PDB entry 6I5Z | X-ray diffraction, 3.00 A resolution | chains A and D

== Chain A (and D) ==
Name: O-methyltransferase 1
Source organism: Papaver somniferum
Notes: chain D of this document is another copy of the same molecule, construct and numbering; everything in this record applies to it too
UniProtKB: I3PLQ5 (I3PLQ5_PAPSO); residue numbers follow UniProt; this construct covers 1-390
Chain sequence (393 residues; each row starts with the number of its first residue; numbers below 1 keep their minus sign (Gly-2 is residue -2)):
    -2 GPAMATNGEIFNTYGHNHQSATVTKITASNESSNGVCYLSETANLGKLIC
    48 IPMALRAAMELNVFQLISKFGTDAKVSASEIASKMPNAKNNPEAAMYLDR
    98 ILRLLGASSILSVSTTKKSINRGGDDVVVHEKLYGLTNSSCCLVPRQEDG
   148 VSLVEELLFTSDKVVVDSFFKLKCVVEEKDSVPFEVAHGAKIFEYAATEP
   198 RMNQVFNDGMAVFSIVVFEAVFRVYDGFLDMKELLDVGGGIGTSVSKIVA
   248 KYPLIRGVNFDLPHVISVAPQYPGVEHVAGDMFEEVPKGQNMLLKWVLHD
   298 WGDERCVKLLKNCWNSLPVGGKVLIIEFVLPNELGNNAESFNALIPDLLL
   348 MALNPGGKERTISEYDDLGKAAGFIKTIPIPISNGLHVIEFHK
Not modelled in the structure: -2 to 32, 113-128 (chain D: -2 to 32, 115-125)
Sequence notes: expression tag (-2 to 0)
Small-molecule neighbours: S-adenosylhomocysteine (SAH): Ser211, Gly235, Gly236, Gly237, Ser241, Asp258, Leu259, Val262, Gly277, Asp278, Met279, Phe280, Lys292, Trp293, Asp297, Trp298
Reported in the primary citation:
  - binding site for S-adenosylhomocysteine: Gly235 to Gly237, Asp258, Leu259, Asp278, Met279, Phe280, Lys292, Trp293, Trp298
  - binding site for S-adenosylmethionine: Asp258, Trp293, Asp297
  - conformationally variable residues (side-chain flip): Asp258
  - catalytic residues: Asp297
  - mutagenesis - D297A: decreased catalytic activity
  - mutagenesis - H296A: abolished catalytic activity
  - mutagenesis - H296A: decreased expression
  - specificity-determining residues: Phe156, Leu350 (by similarity / conservation)

== How chain A and chain D interact ==
Contacting residue pairs (149):
  Cys34(A) with Asn381(D)
  Tyr35(A) with Arg143(D); Val148(D); Leu150(D)
  Leu36(A) with Phe325(D), hydrophobic; Asn339(D), hydrogen bond (backbone-side chain); Ser380(D); Asn381(D)
  Ser37(A) with Asn381(D)
  Glu38(A) with Ser136(D); Cys139(D); Leu150(D)
  Thr39(A) with Leu150(D); Phe210(D); Asn339(D); Ile342(D)
  Ala40(A) with Ala335(D), hydrophobic; Phe338(D), hydrophobic; Asn339(D); Ile342(D), hydrophobic
  Leu42(A) with Ser136(D); Leu140(D), hydrophobic; Leu154(D), hydrophobic
  Gly43(A) with Thr157(D); Ile342(D)
  Lys44(A) with Asn333(D), hydrogen bond; Phe338(D); Ile342(D)
  Leu45(A) with Leu45(D); Pro49(D); Leu52(D), hydrophobic
  Ile46(A) with Pro49(D), hydrophobic; Thr157(D); Val163(D), hydrophobic
  Cys47(A) with Ile342(D), hydrophobic; Leu345(D), hydrophobic
  Ile48(A) with Leu45(D), hydrophobic
  Pro49(A) with Leu45(D); Ile46(D), hydrophobic
  Met50(A) with Val163(D), hydrophobic; Phe166(D), hydrophobic; Phe167(D), hydrophobic
  Leu52(A) with Leu45(D), hydrophobic
  Arg53(A) with Phe167(D)
  Glu57(A) with Lys170(D)
  Leu58(A) with Val173(D), hydrophobic; Glu174(D)
  Asn84(A) with Glu174(D)
  Ala85(A) with Val173(D), hydrophobic
  Asn88(A) with Val173(D); Glu174(D)
  Ala91(A) with Val173(D)
  Tyr94(A) with Val172(D); Met348(D), hydrophobic; Pro352(D), hydrogen bond (side chain-backbone)
  Leu95(A) with Val173(D)
  Arg97(A) with Asp344(D), salt bridge; Leu347(D); Met348(D); Pro352(D), hydrogen bond (side chain-backbone); Gly354(D), hydrogen bond (side chain-backbone); Lys355(D)
  Arg100(A) with Leu327(D); Leu341(D); Asp344(D), salt bridge
  Leu101(A) with Leu345(D), hydrophobic
  Ala104(A) with Gly332(D); Asn333(D), hydrogen bond (backbone-side chain); Phe338(D), hydrophobic; Leu341(D), hydrophobic
  Ser105(A) with Asn333(D); Phe338(D)
  Lys129(A) with Leu331(D)
  Cys138(A) with Val33(D), hydrophobic
  Cys139(A) with Val33(D), hydrophobic; Tyr35(D), hydrophobic; Glu38(D)
  Leu140(A) with Leu42(D), hydrophobic
  Arg143(A) with Tyr35(D)
  Leu150(A) with Tyr35(D); Glu38(D); Thr39(D)
  Leu154(A) with Leu42(D); Gly43(D)
  Thr157(A) with Ile46(D)
  Ser158(A) with Phe167(D)
  Asp159(A) with Phe167(D)
  Lys160(A) with Lys160(D); Asp164(D), salt bridge; Phe167(D)
  Val163(A) with Ile46(D), hydrophobic; Met50(D); Phe167(D), hydrophobic
  Asp164(A) with Lys160(D), salt bridge
  Phe166(A) with Met50(D), hydrophobic
  Phe167(A) with Met50(D), hydrophobic; Arg53(D); Glu57(D); Ser158(D); Asp159(D); Lys160(D); Val163(D), hydrophobic
  Lys170(A) with Glu57(D)
  Val172(A) with Asn88(D); Tyr94(D)
  Val173(A) with Asn88(D); Ala91(D)
  Glu174(A) with Asn84(D); Asn88(D), hydrogen bond (backbone-side chain)
  Glu175(A) with Asn88(D), hydrogen bond (backbone-side chain)
  Lys176(A) with Asn88(D)
  Phe210(A) with Thr39(D)
  Val213(A) with Tyr35(D), hydrophobic; Leu36(D), hydrophobic
  Val214(A) with Leu36(D), hydrophobic
  Ala217(A) with Leu36(D), hydrophobic
  Phe325(A) with Leu36(D), hydrophobic
  Leu327(A) with Arg100(D)
  Leu331(A) with Arg100(D)
  Asn333(A) with Ala104(D), hydrogen bond (side chain-backbone); Ser105(D)
  Ala335(A) with Ser37(D); Ala40(D)
  Phe338(A) with Ala40(D); Lys44(D); Ile48(D), hydrophobic; Leu101(D), hydrophobic
  Asn339(A) with Leu36(D), hydrogen bond (side chain-backbone); Thr39(D), hydrogen bond; Ala40(D), hydrogen bond (side chain-backbone)
  Leu341(A) with Leu101(D), hydrophobic; Ala104(D), hydrophobic
  Ile342(A) with Ala40(D), hydrophobic; Gly43(D); Lys44(D)
  Asp344(A) with Arg97(D), salt bridge; Arg100(D), salt bridge
  Leu345(A) with Cys47(D), hydrophobic; Leu101(D), hydrophobic
  Leu347(A) with Arg97(D)
  Met348(A) with Tyr94(D); Arg97(D)
  Pro352(A) with Tyr94(D), hydrogen bond (backbone-side chain); Arg97(D)
  Gly354(A) with Arg97(D), hydrogen bond (backbone-side chain)
  Lys355(A) with Arg97(D)
  Asn381(A) with Cys34(D); Leu36(D); Ser37(D)
Interface residues without a listed pair, chain A (91 interface residues in all): Val33, Asn41, Ala54, Met82, Glu90, Ile98, Ile107, Thr112, Asn135, Ser136, Val148, Ser149, Glu153, Leu169, Gly332, Gly353, Ser380, Leu383
Interface residues without a listed pair, chain D (86 interface residues in all): Ala54, Leu58, Met82, Ala85, Asn87, Glu90, Leu95, Ile98, Ser149, Glu153, Leu169, Glu175, Lys176, Val213, Asn329, Glu330, Gly353, Leu383

== Summary ==
91 residues of chain A and 86 residues of chain D are in contact, with 14 hydrogen bonds and 6 salt bridges.
Polar pairs include Arg97(A)-Asp344(D), Arg100(A)-Asp344(D) and Lys160(A)-Asp164(D). Bound to chain A:
S-adenosylhomocysteine. From the paper: the catalytic residue Asp297(A); D297A of chain A reduces catalytic
activity.
Chain A and chain D are both O-methyltransferase 1 (Papaver somniferum); the structure, Papaver somniferum
O-methyltransferase, was determined by X-ray diffraction together with 6I5Q, 6I6K, 6I6L, 6I6M and 6I6N from
the same study.
